PDB entry 7W7L | X-ray diffraction, 3.00 A resolution | chains A and D of the 4 polymer chains in the assembly

Chain A:
Name: Nuclear factor NF-kappa-B p52 subunit
Source organism: Homo sapiens
UniProtKB: Q00653 (NFKB2_HUMAN); numbering as in UniProt (aligned over 1-327)
Chain sequence (327 residues; each row starts with the number of its first residue):
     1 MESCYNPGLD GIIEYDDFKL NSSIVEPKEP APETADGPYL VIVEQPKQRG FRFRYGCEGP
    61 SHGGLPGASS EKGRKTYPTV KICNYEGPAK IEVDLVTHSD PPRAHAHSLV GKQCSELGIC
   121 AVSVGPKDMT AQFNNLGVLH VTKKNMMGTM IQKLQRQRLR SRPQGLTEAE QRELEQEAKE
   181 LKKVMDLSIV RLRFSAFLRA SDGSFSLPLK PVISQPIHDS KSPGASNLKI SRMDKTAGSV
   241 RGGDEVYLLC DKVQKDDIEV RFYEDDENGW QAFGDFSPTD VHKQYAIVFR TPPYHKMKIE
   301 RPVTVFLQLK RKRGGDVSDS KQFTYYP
Not modelled in the structure: 1-32, 327
Cystine bridges: Cys114-Cys120
Swiss-Prot annotation at these positions:
  - modified residue (Phosphoserine): Ser23, Ser161
  - mutagenesis: Tyr247 to Leu249 (Two-fold reduction in heterodimerization with RelA)
Reported in the primary citation:
  - binding site for the 13-nt DNA strand: Arg52, Gln254, Gln284
  - mutagenesis - K144A: unchanged binding to Bcl3

Chain D:
Molecule: 13-nt DNA strand
Sequence (13 nucleotides; row label = number of the first residue in the row):
     1 AGGGGTTACC CCC

Chain A / chain D interface:
Contacting residue pairs (14; chain A residue first):
  Arg52(A) with DG3(D), base contact; DG4(D), hydrogen bond to the base
  Arg54(A) with DG2(D), base contact; DG3(D), hydrogen bond to the base
  Ser61(A) with DA1(D), base contact
  His62(A) with DA1(D), sugar contact; DG2(D), hydrogen bond to the base; DG3(D), base contact
  Gly63(A) with DA1(D), sugar contact; DG2(D), phosphate contact
  Lys75(A) with DG2(D), salt bridge to the phosphate
  Lys144(A) with DC9(D), phosphate contact; DC10(D), salt bridge to the phosphate
  Lys221(A) with DG5(D), hydrogen bond to the base
Also at the interface, not in a pair above, chain A (9 interface residues in all): Gly64

In short:
9 residues of chain A face 7 of chain D across their interface, with 4 hydrogen bonds and 2 salt bridges.
Polar pairs include Arg52(A)-DG4(D), Arg54(A)-DG3(D) and His62(A)-DG2(D). From the paper: a binding site for
the 13-nt DNA strand at Arg52(A), Gln254(A) and Gln284(A); K144A of chain A leaves binding to Bcl3 unchanged.
Chain A is Nuclear factor NF-kappa-B p52 subunit (Homo sapiens) and chain D is a 13-nt DNA strand; the
structure, Structure of NF-kB p52 homodimer bound to 13-mer A/T-centric P-Selectin kB DNA fragment, was
determined by X-ray diffraction (same publication as 7VUP, 7VUQ and 7CLI).
